7RD0 - chain A; structure by X-ray diffraction, 2.40 A resolution.

== Chain A ==
Molecule: Penicillin-binding protein
Source organism: Clostridioides difficile (strain R20291)
Reference sequence: C9YKG6 (C9YKG6_CLODR); residues 42-554 here = UniProt positions 42-554
Sequence (513 residues; numbered 42 to 554; the number before each row is that of its first residue):
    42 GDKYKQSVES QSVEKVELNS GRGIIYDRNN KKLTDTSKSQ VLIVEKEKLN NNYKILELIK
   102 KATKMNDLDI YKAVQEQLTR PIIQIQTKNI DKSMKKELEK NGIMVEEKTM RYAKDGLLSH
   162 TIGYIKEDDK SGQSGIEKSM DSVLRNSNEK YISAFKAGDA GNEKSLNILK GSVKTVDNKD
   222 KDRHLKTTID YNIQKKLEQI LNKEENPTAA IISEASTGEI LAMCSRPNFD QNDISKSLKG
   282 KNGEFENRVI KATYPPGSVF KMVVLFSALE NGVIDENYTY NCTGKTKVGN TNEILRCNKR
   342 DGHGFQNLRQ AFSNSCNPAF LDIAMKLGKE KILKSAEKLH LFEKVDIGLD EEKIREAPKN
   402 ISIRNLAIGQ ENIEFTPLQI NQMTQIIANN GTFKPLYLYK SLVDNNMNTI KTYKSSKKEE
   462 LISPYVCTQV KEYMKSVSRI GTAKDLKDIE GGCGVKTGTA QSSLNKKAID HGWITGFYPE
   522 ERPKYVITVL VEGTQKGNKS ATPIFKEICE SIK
Not modelled in the structure: 42-54, 198-215
Ion coordination: Zn2+: Cys-323, Cys-338, His-344, Cys-357

== In short ==
The Zn2+ site is built by Cys-323, Cys-338, His-344 and Cys-357.
Chain A is Penicillin-binding protein (Clostridioides difficile (strain R20291)); the structure, Crystal
structure of C. difficile penicillin-binding protein 3 in apo form, was determined by X-ray diffraction (same
publication as 7RCW, 7RCX, 7RCY and 7RCZ).
